Entry 4XYA (X-ray diffraction, 2.05 A resolution); this record covers chain A.

== Chain A ==
Name: Bromodomain-containing protein 4
Organism: Homo sapiens
UniProtKB: O60885 (BRD4_HUMAN); residue numbers follow UniProt; this construct covers 42-168
Chain sequence (127 residues; row label = number of the first residue in the row):
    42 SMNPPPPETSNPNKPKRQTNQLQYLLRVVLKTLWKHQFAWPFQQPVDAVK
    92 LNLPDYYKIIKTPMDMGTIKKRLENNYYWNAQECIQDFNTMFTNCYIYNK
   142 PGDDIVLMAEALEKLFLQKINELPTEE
Construct notes: conflict Met43 (Thr in O60885)
Ligand contacts: 43S (6-(5-bromo-1-benzofuran-7-yl)-9H-purin-2-amine): Trp81, Pro82, Phe83, Gln85, Pro86, Val87, Leu92, Leu94, Cys136, Tyr139, Asn140, Ile146
Swiss-Prot annotation at these positions:
  - site: Asn140 (Acetylated histone binding)
  - cross-link: Lys99 (Glycyl lysine isopeptide (Lys-Gly) (interchain with G-Cter in SUMO2))
  - natural variant: Asp145 (D145G: Found in a patient with a neurodevelopmental syndrome; uncertain significance)
  - mutagenesis: Asn140 (N140A: Abolishes binding to acetylated histones)
What the authors report for this chain:
  - binding site for 43S: Trp81, Leu92, Asn140

== In short ==
Ligands of chain A: compound 43S. UniProt lists one mutagenesis site. From the paper: a binding site for 43S
at Trp81, Leu92 and Asn140.
Chain A is Bromodomain-containing protein 4 (Homo sapiens); the structure, Crystal Structure of the first
bromodomain of human BRD4 in complex with a 2-amine-9H-purine ligand, was determined by X-ray diffraction
(same publication as 4XY8 and 4XY9).
